Entry 3WC2 (X-ray diffraction, 3.64 A resolution); this record covers chains A and Q of the 6 polymer chains in the assembly.

== Chain A ==
Molecule: Likely histidyl tRNA-specific guanylyltransferase
From: Candida albicans
UniProt: Q5AFK5 (Q5AFK5_CANAL); numbering as in UniProt (aligned over 1-268)
Sequence (271 residues; each row starts with the number of its first residue; numbers below 1 keep their minus sign (Gly-2 is residue -2)):
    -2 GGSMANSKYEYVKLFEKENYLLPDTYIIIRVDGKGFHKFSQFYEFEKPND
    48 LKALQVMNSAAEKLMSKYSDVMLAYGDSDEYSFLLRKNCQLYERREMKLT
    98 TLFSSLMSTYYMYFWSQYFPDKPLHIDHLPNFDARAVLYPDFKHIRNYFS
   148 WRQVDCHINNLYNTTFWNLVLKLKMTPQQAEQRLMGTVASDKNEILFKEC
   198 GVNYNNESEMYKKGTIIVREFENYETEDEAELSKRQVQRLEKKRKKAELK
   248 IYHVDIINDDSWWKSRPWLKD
Not modelled in the structure: -2 to 3, 218-244
Differences from the reference sequence: expression tag (-2 to 0)
From the paper describing this entry:
  - binding site for 76mer-tRNA: His154, Tyr159, Glu178, Asn190, Phe194, Asn200, Asn202, Lys209, Lys210
  - mutagenesis - H154A, N190A, F194A, K209A, K209Q: decreased catalytic activity
  - mutagenesis - F194Y: unchanged catalytic activity
  - mutagenesis - N200D, K209E: abolished catalytic activity

== Chain Q ==
Molecule: 76mer-tRNA
Sequence (76 nucleotides; numbered 1 to 76; the number before each row is that of its first residue):
     1 GCGGAUUUAGCUCAGUUGGGAGAGCGCCAGACUGUGGAUCUGGAGGUCCU
    51 GUGUUCGAUCCACAGAAUUCGCACCA
Not modelled in the structure: 74-76

== Interface between chain A and chain Q ==
Pairs across the interface (5; chain A residue first):
  Ser4(A) - A73(Q)  base contact
  Glu7(A) - A73(Q)  base contact
  Glu90(A) - A66(Q)  sugar contact
  Glu90(A) - A67(Q)  sugar contact
  Arg92(A) - A67(Q)  salt bridge to the phosphate
Interface residues without a listed pair, chain A (5 interface residues in all): Ser66
Interface residues without a listed pair, chain Q (4 interface residues in all): G51

== Overview ==
5 residues of chain A and 4 residues of chain Q are in contact, with 1 salt bridge. Its one salt-bridged
contact is Arg92(A)-A67(Q). The paper reports a binding site for 76mer-tRNA at His154(A), Tyr159(A) and
Glu178(A) among others; H154A, N190A and F194A of chain A, among others, reduce catalytic activity; 8
substitutions were tested in all.
Here chain A is Likely histidyl tRNA-specific guanylyltransferase (Candida albicans) and chain Q is
76mer-tRNA. Entry 3WC2 (Crystal structure of C. albicans tRNA(His) guanylyltransferase (Thg1) with a
tRNA(Phe)(GUG)) was determined by X-ray diffraction (same publication as 3WBZ and 3WC1).
